Entry 6PUY (electron microscopy, 2.80 A resolution); this record covers chains B and C of the 6 polymer chains in the assembly.

[Chain B (and C)]
Name: Chimeric Sso7d and HIV-1 integrase
Source organism: Saccharolobus solfataricus (strain ATCC 35092 / DSM 1617 / JCM 11322 / P2)
Notes: chain C of this document is another copy of the same molecule, construct and numbering; everything in this record applies to it too
Reference sequence: chimeric construct of P39476, Q76353: residues -74 to -11 from P39476 (DN7D_SACS2) positions 1-64 (UniProt number = residue number + 75); residues 1-288 from Q76353 positions 1-288 (same numbers)
Sequence (383 residues; row label = number of the first residue in the row; numbers below 1 keep their minus sign (Met-94 is residue -94)):
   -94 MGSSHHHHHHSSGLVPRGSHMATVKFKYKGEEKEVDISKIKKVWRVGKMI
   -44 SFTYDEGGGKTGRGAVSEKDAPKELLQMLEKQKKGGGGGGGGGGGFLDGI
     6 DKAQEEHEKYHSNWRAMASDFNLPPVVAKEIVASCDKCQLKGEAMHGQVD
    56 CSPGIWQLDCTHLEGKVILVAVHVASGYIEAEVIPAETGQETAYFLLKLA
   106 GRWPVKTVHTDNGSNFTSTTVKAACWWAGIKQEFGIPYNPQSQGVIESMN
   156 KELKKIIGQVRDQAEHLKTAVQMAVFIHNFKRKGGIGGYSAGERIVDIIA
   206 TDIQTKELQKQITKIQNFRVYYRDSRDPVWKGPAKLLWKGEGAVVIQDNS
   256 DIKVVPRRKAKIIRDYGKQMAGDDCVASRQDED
Unresolved in the structure: -94 to 0, 44-56, 140-148, 229-234, 271-288 (chain C: -94 to 211, 278-288)
Sequence notes: expression tag (-94 to -75); linker (-10 to 0)
Metal / ion sites: Zn2+: His12, His16, Cys40, Cys43
Swiss-Prot annotation at these positions:
  - modified residue (N6-methyllysine): Lys-70, Lys-68, Lys-14, Lys-12, Lys-11
Reported in the primary citation:
  - binding site for the ligand OZ1: Asn117, Tyr143
  - binding site for viral DNA transferred strand: His67

[Chain B / chain C interface]
Pairs across the interface (15; chain B residue first):
  Trp19(B) - Gln274(C)
  Asn27(B) - Gly277(C)
  Pro29(B) - Met275(C)
  Pro30(B) - Gln274(C)
  Val31(B) - Gln274(C)
  Ala205(B) - Tyr271(C)
  Ile208(B) - Tyr271(C)  hydrophobic
  Gln209(B) - Tyr271(C)
  Gln209(B) - Lys273(C)
  Gln209(B) - Gln274(C)
  Glu212(B) - Tyr271(C)
  Leu213(B) - Gln274(C)
  Gln216(B) - Gln274(C)  hydrogen bond (side chain-backbone)
  Gln216(B) - Met275(C)
  Trp243(B) - Met275(C)  hydrogen bond (side chain-backbone)

[Overview]
12 residues of chain B and 5 residues of chain C are in contact; the contacts include 2 hydrogen bonds. Polar
pairs include Gln216(B)-Gln274(C) and Trp243(B)-Met275(C). From the paper: a binding site for the ligand OZ1
at Asn117(B) and Tyr143(B); a binding site for viral DNA transferred strand at His67(B).
Chain B and chain C are both Chimeric Sso7d and HIV-1 integrase (Saccharolobus solfataricus (strain ATCC 35092
/ DSM 1617 / JCM 11322 / P2)); the structure, Structure of HIV cleaved synaptic complex (CSC) intasome bound
with magnesium and INSTI XZ426 (compound 4d), was determined by electron microscopy, deposited together with
6PUT, 6PUW, 6PUZ and 6V3K.
